PDB entry 7V52 | X-ray diffraction, 2.38 A resolution | chain A

== Chain A ==
Molecule: AdaV
Organism: Actinomadura sp. ATCC 39365
UniProtKB: A0A1U8X168 (A0A1U8X168_9ACTN); numbering as in UniProt (aligned over 1-310)
Amino-acid sequence (330 residues; each row starts with the number of its first residue; numbers below 1 keep their minus sign (Met-19 is residue -19)):
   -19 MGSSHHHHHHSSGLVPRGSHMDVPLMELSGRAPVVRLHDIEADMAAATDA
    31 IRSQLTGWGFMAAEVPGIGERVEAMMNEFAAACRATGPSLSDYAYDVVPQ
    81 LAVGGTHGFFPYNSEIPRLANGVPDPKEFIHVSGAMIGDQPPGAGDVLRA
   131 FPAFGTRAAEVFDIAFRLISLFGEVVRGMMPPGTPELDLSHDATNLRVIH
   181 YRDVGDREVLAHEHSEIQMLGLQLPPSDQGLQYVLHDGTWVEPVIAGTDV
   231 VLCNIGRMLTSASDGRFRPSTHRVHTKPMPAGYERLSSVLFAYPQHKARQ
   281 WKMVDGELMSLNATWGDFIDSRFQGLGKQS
Unresolved in the structure: -19 to 2, 93-106, 121, 183-191, 258-264, 301-310
Differences from the reference sequence: initiating methionine (-19); expression tag (-18 to 0); engineered mutation Glu196 (Gly in A0A1U8X168)
Ion coordination: Fe ion: His194, Glu196, His252

== In short ==
His194, Glu196 and His252 coordinate a Fe ion ion.
Chain A is AdaV (Actinomadura sp. ATCC 39365); the structure, Structure of AdaV, was determined by X-ray
diffraction (same publication as 7V7X, 7V54, 7V56, 7V57 and 7FH5).
